4TQA - chain A; structure by X-ray diffraction, 1.13 A resolution.

== Chain A ==
Name: GTPase KRas
Organism: Homo sapiens
Reference sequence: P01116 (RASK_HUMAN); residue numbers follow UniProt; this construct covers 1-168
Sequence (169 residues; numbered 0 to 168; the number before each row is that of its first residue; numbering starts at 0):
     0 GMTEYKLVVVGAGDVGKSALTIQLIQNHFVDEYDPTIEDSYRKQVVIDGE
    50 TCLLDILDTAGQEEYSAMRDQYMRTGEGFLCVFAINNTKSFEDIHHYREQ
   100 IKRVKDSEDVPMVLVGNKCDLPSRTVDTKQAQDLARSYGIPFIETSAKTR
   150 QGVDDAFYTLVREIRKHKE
Construct notes: expression tag (0); engineered mutation D13 (Gly in P01116)
Swiss-Prot annotation at these positions:
  - motif: Y32 to Y40 (Effector region)
  - binding site (GTP): G10 to G12, V14 to A18, V29 to T35, A59, G60, N116 to D119
  - modified residue: M1 (N-acetylmethionine), T2 (N-acetylthreonine), K104 (N6-acetyllysine)
  - glycosylation: T35 (Microbial infection: O-linked (Glc) threonine)
  - natural variant: K5 (K5E: In NS3; K5N: In GASC), G10 (G10GG: In AML), G12 (G12A: In colorectal cancer samples; G12C: In lung carcinoma; G12D: In GASC, JMML and SFM; G12R: In lung cancer and bladder cancer; G12S: In GASC and JMML; G12V: In GASC), D13 (G13D: In GASC, JMML and OES; this construct carries the variant), V14 (V14I: In NS3), L19 (L19F: In OES), Q22 (Q22E: In CFC2; Q22R: In NS3), P34 (P34L: In NS3; P34Q: In NS3; P34R: In CFC2), I36 (I36M: In NS3), T58 (T58I: In NS3), A59 (A59T: In GASC), G60 (G60R: In CFC2; G60S: In NS3), 5 further natural variant entries in UniProt
  - mutagenesis: D38 (D38A: Decreased interaction with MAPKAP1/SIN1), Y40 (Y40A: Decreased interaction with MAPKAP1/SIN1), Q61 (Q61L: Promotes GTP binding)
Metal / ion sites: Mg2+: S17 (together with GDP)
Ligand contacts: GDP (guanosine-5'-diphosphate): A11, G12, D13, V14, G15, K16, S17, A18, F28, V29, D30, Y32, P34, N116, K117, D119, L120, S145, A146, K147
From the paper describing this entry:
  - mutagenesis - G12D, Q61H (40- to 80- fold): decreased catalytic activity (intrinsic hydrolysis rate)

== Summary ==
Ligands of chain A: GDP. Curated annotation (UniProt) lists 21 GTP-binding residues and 3 mutagenesis sites.
From the paper: G12D and Q61H reduce catalytic activity (intrinsic hydrolysis rate).
Chain A is GTPase KRas (Homo sapiens); the structure, Crystal Structure of a GDP-bound G13D Oncogenic Mutant
of Human GTPase KRas, was determined by X-ray diffraction, deposited together with 4QL3, 4TQ9 and 4WA7.
